7EVN - chains C and E of the 5 polymer chains in the assembly; structure by electron microscopy, 2.60 A resolution.

Chain C:
Molecule: Splicing factor 3B subunit 1
From: Homo sapiens
UniProtKB: O75533 (SF3B1_HUMAN); residue numbers follow UniProt; this construct covers 452-1304
Sequence (872 residues; numbered 433 to 1304; the number before each row is that of its first residue):
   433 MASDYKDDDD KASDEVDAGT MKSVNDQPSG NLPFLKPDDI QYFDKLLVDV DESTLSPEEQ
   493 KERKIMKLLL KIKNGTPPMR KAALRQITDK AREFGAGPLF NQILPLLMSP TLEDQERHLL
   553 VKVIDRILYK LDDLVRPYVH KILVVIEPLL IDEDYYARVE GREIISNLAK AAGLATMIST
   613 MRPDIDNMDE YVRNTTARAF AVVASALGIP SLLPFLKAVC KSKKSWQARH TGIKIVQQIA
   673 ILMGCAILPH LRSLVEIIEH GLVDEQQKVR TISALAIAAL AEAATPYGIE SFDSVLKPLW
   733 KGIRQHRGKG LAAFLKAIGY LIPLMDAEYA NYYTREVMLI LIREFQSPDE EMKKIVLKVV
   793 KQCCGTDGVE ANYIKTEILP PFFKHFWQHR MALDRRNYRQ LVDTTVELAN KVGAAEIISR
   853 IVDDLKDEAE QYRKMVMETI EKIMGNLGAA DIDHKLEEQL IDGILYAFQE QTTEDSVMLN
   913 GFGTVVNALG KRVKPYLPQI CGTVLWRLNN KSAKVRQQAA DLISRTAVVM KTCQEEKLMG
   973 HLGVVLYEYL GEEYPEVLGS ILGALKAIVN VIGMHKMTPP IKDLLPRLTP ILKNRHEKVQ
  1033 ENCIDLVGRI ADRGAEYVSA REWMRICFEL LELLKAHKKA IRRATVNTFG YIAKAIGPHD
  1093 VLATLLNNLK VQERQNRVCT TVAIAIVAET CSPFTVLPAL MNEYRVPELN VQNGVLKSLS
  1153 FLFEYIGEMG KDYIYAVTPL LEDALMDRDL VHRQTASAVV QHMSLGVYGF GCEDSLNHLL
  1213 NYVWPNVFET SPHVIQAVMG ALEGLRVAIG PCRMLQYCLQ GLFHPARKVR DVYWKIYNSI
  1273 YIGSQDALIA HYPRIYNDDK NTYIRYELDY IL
Not modelled in the structure: 433-489
Differences from the reference sequence: initiating methionine (433); expression tag (434-451)
UniProt features mapped onto this chain:
  - region: Gly529 to Arg568 (Interaction with SF3B14), Gln547 to His550 (Interaction with PHF5A), Glu1156, Tyr1157 (Interaction with PHF5A)
  - site: Pro469 (Interaction with RNA), Tyr587 (Interaction with RNA), Glu592 (Interaction with PHF5A), Lys602 (Interaction with SF3B3), Cys677 (Interaction with SF3B3), Cys1035 (Interaction with RNA), Tyr1049 (Interaction with RNA), Leu1141 (Interaction with RNA), Glu1205 (Interaction with SF3B3)
  - modified residue: Ser488 (Phosphoserine), Lys554 (N6-acetyllysine), Lys562 (N6-acetyllysine)
  - mutagenesis: Lys700 (K700E: Does not affect the stability of the SF3B complex interaction with U2AF65. Does not decrease the affinity to RNA)
From the paper describing this entry:
  - disease-associated variants - D894H, E902K (citing earlier work)

Chain E:
Molecule: ATP-dependent RNA helicase DDX42
From: Homo sapiens
Notes: EC 3.6.4.13
UniProtKB: Q86XP3 (DDX42_HUMAN); numbering as in UniProt (aligned over 1-938)
Sequence (958 residues; each row starts with the number of its first residue; numbers below 1 keep their minus sign (Met-19 is residue -19)):
   -19 MASDYKDDDD KASDEVDAGT MNWNKGGPGT KRGFGFGGFA ISAGKKEEPK LPQQSHSAFG
    41 ATSSSSGFGK SAPPQLPSFY KIGSKRANFD EENAYFEDEE EDSSNVDLPY IPAENSPTRQ
   101 QFHSKPVDSD SDDDPLEAFM AEVEDQAARD MKRLEEKDKE RKNVKGIRDD IEEEDDQEAY
   161 FRYMAENPTA GVVQEEEEDN LEYDSDGNPI APTKKIIDPL PPIDHSEIDY PPFEKNFYNE
   221 HEEITNLTPQ QLIDLRHKLN LRVSGAAPPR PGSSFAHFGF DEQLMHQIRK SEYTQPTPIQ
   281 CQGVPVALSG RDMIGIAKTG SGKTAAFIWP MLIHIMDQKE LEPGDGPIAV IVCPTRELCQ
   341 QIHAECKRFG KAYNLRSVAV YGGGSMWEQA KALQEGAEIV VCTPGRLIDH VKKKATNLQR
   401 VSYLVFDEAD RMFDMGFEYQ VRSIASHVRP DRQTLLFSAT FRKKIEKLAR DILIDPIRVV
   461 QGDIGEANED VTQIVEILHS GPSKWNWLTR RLVEFTSSGS VLLFVTKKAN AEELANNLKQ
   521 EGHNLGLLHG DMDQSERNKV ISDFKKKDIP VLVATDVAAR GLDIPSIKTV INYDVARDID
   581 THTHRIGRTG RAGEKGVAYT LLTPKDSNFA GDLVRNLEGA NQHVSKELLD LAMQNAWFRK
   641 SRFKGGKGKK LNIGGGGLGY RERPGLGSEN MDRGNNNVMS NYEAYKPSTG AMGDRLTAMK
   701 AAFQSQYKSH FVAASLSNQK AGSSAAGASG WTSAGSLNSV PTNSAQQGHN SPDSPVTSAA
   761 KGIPGFGNTG NISGAPVTYP SAGAQGVNNT ASGNNSREGT GGSNGKRERY TENRGSSRHS
   821 HGETGNRHSD SPRHGDGGRH GDGYRHPESS SRHTDGHRHG ENRHGGSAGR HGENRGANDG
   881 RNGESRKEAF NRESKMEPKM EPKVDSSKMD KVDSKTDKTA DGFAVPEPPK RKKSRWDS
Not modelled in the structure: -19 to 67, 82-113, 136-144, 168-210, 467-469, 591-593, 644-938
Differences from the reference sequence: initiating methionine (-19); expression tag (-18 to 0)
UniProt features mapped onto this chain:
  - motif: Ser253 to Cys281 (Q motif), Asp407 to Asp410 (DEAD box)
  - binding site (ATP): Ala297 to Thr304
  - modified residue: Lys5 (N6-acetyllysine), Arg12 (Omega-N-methylarginine), Ser58 (Phosphoserine), Ser96 (Phosphoserine), Ser104 (Phosphoserine), Ser109 (Phosphoserine), Ser111 (Phosphoserine), Ser185 (Phosphoserine), Ser754 (Phosphoserine)
  - cross-link: Lys899 (Glycyl lysine isopeptide (Lys-Gly) (interchain with G-Cter in SUMO2))

Chain C / chain E interface:
Residue-residue contacts - 65 pairs, chain C then chain E:
  Pro510(C) with Phe161(E), hydrophobic
  Lys513(C) with Asp155(E), salt bridge; Glu158(E); Phe161(E)
  Arg517(C) with Ile151(E); Glu152(E); Glu153(E), hydrogen bond (side chain-backbone); Glu154(E); Glu158(E), salt bridge
  Asp557(C) with Arg148(E), salt bridge
  Arg558(C) with Ile151(E)
  Tyr561(C) with Ile147(E); Arg148(E), hydrogen bond (side chain-backbone); Ile151(E), hydrophobic; Glu152(E)
  Lys562(C) with Glu152(E), salt bridge
  Asp565(C) with Arg133(E), salt bridge
  Arg568(C) with Asp130(E), salt bridge; Met131(E)
  Pro569(C) with Met131(E), hydrophobic
  Ile610(C) with Met120(E), hydrophobic; Val123(E), hydrophobic
  Arg614(C) with Met120(E)
  Glu622(C) with Glu77(E); Glu80(E)
  Arg625(C) with Glu80(E), salt bridge
  Asn626(C) with Asn68(E)
  Arg630(C) with Asn68(E)
  Pro646(C) with Phe119(E), hydrophobic
  Phe647(C) with Phe119(E), hydrophobic
  Ala650(C) with Pro115(E); Leu116(E); Phe119(E), hydrophobic
  Val651(C) with Leu116(E), hydrophobic
  Lys653(C) with Pro115(E)
  Ser654(C) with Leu116(E)
  Lys655(C) with Asp114(E), salt bridge; Pro115(E)
  Trp658(C) with Glu81(E)
  His662(C) with Glu77(E), salt bridge
  Lys666(C) with Glu77(E), salt bridge
  Gln699(C) with Glu79(E)
  Lys700(C) with Phe76(E); Glu77(E), salt bridge; Glu79(E), hydrogen bond (side chain-backbone); Glu80(E), salt bridge
  Thr703(C) with Phe76(E)
  Leu707(C) with Phe76(E), hydrophobic
  Lys741(C) with Tyr75(E), hydrogen bond (side chain-backbone); Phe76(E); Glu79(E)
  Ala744(C) with Phe76(E)
  Ala745(C) with Phe76(E)
  Lys748(C) with Glu72(E), salt bridge
  Glu783(C) with Glu72(E); Tyr75(E)
  Lys786(C) with Glu72(E), salt bridge
  Ile787(C) with Glu72(E)
  Arg828(C) with Glu71(E), salt bridge
  Glu1140(C) with Glu594(E), hydrogen bond (side chain-backbone)
  Asn1142(C) with Pro565(E)
  Asp1175(C) with Asp463(E)
  Arg1180(C) with Phe441(E), hydrogen bond (side chain-backbone); Arg442(E); Lys443(E)
Other interface residues (no listed pair), chain C (52 interface residues in all): Pro509, Thr520, Leu566, Ile583, Ala607, Ser611, Lys656, Gly740, Asp781, Glu1105
Other interface residues (no listed pair), chain E (41 interface residues in all): Asp78, Glu117, Ala127, Leu134, Gly146, Gln157, Gly465, Lys545

In short:
The interface between chain C and chain E involves 52 residues on one side and 41 on the other, with 6
hydrogen bonds and 15 salt bridges. Polar pairs include Lys513(C)-Asp155(E), Arg517(C)-Glu158(E) and
Asp557(C)-Arg148(E).
Chain C is Splicing factor 3B subunit 1 and chain E is ATP-dependent RNA helicase DDX42, both from Homo
sapiens; the structure, The cryo-EM structure of the DDX42-SF3b complex, was determined by electron
microscopy.
